PDB entry 6RDH | electron microscopy, 3.00 A resolution | chains 2 and 4 of the 31 polymer chains in the assembly

# Chain 2
Molecule: ASA-2: Polytomella F-ATP synthase associated subunit 2
Organism: Polytomella sp. Pringsheim 198.80
Notes: engineered mutation(s): P165F, N167S
Sequence (441 residues; each row starts with the number of its first residue):
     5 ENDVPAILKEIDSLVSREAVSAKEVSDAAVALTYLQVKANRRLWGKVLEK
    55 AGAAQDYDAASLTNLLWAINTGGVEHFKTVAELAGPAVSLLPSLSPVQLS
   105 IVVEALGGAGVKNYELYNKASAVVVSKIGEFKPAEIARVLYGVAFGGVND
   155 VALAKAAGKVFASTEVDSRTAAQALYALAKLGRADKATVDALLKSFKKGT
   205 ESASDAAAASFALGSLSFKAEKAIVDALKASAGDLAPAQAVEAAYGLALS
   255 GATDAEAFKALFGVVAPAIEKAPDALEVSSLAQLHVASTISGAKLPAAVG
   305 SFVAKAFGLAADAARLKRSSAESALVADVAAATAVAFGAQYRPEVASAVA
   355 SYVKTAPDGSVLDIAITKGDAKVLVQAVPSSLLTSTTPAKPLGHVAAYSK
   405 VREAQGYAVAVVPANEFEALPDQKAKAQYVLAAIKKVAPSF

# Chain 4
Molecule: Mitochondrial ATP synthase associated protein ASA4
Organism: Polytomella sp. Pringsheim 198.80
Reference sequence: D7NIZ2 (D7NIZ2_9CHLO); residues 1-294 here = UniProt positions 1-294
Sequence (294 residues; each row starts with the number of its first residue):
     1 ATEPAVSKKEVLYFLSSKDAESSTAVKSYLKSLYAGAQVEATETDASELI
    51 AQLEKKYLSAQVVEPGVHNIALPLGESGSAPVKRYAAELFNLGAQAGFEC
   101 PFIEVSKKFGQETATSETVKDVLNKTKSYVSADYNAALNEVLSSVEAEIN
   151 GPVLFDGKTEGFKKFAAKAKAVAVSRGLPADTILAYCAGSANEDAADKVS
   201 KEFFTWFESAYTADAAAEVKAIEAEAASILDRHLAKPVAQIRKEQASAYA
   251 SLLKRAETAKGAKWAEKYLEDVKAVQWFDASVAEAPASGPKVAA
Unresolved in the structure: 1-4

# Interface between chain 2 and chain 4
Pairs across the interface (70; chain 2 residue first):
  Phe81(2) - Ala87(4)  hydrophobic
  Phe81(2) - Glu88(4)
  Lys82(2) - Arg84(4)
  Ala85(2) - Ala80(4)
  Ala85(2) - Arg84(4)
  Glu86(2) - Ala80(4)
  Glu86(2) - Pro81(4)
  Glu86(2) - Arg84(4)  salt bridge
  Gly89(2) - Ala80(4)
  Lys116(2) - Ala87(4)
  Lys116(2) - Phe90(4)
  Lys116(2) - Tyr211(4)  hydrogen bond (backbone-side chain)
  Asn117(2) - Lys83(4)  hydrogen bond
  Asn117(2) - Glu208(4)
  Tyr118(2) - Phe204(4)
  Tyr118(2) - Glu208(4)  hydrogen bond (backbone-side chain)
  Glu119(2) - Lys83(4)  salt bridge
  Glu119(2) - Glu208(4)  hydrogen bond (backbone-side chain)
  Asn122(2) - Lys201(4)
  Asn122(2) - Thr205(4)
  Val152(2) - Phe204(4)  hydrophobic
  Asn153(2) - Asp197(4)
  Asp154(2) - Lys201(4)  salt bridge
  Val155(2) - Glu193(4)
  Val155(2) - Asp194(4)
  Val155(2) - Asp197(4)
  Ala156(2) - Lys198(4)
  Lys159(2) - Asp194(4)  salt bridge
  Arg187(2) - Glu193(4)  salt bridge
  Ile273(2) - Tyr34(4)
  Glu274(2) - Tyr34(4)  hydrogen bond
  Pro277(2) - Tyr34(4)  hydrophobic
  Asp278(2) - Lys27(4)
  Asp278(2) - Lys31(4)
  Val282(2) - Leu15(4)  hydrophobic
  Val282(2) - Leu30(4)  hydrophobic
  Leu285(2) - Leu30(4)  hydrophobic
  Ala302(2) - Tyr34(4)  hydrophobic
  Phe306(2) - Leu30(4)
  Phe306(2) - Tyr34(4)  hydrophobic
  Lys309(2) - Leu33(4)  hydrogen bond (side chain-backbone)
  Lys309(2) - Gly36(4)
  Lys309(2) - Ala37(4)  hydrogen bond (side chain-backbone)
  Lys309(2) - Val39(4)
  Leu313(2) - Leu12(4)  hydrophobic
  Leu313(2) - Leu15(4)
  Leu313(2) - Tyr29(4)  hydrophobic
  Leu313(2) - Leu33(4)  hydrophobic
  Asp316(2) - Lys8(4)  salt bridge
  Asp316(2) - Leu12(4)
  Asp316(2) - Thr42(4)  hydrogen bond
  Ala317(2) - Leu12(4)
  Ala317(2) - Leu15(4)  hydrophobic
  Leu320(2) - Lys9(4)
  Leu320(2) - Leu12(4)  hydrophobic
  Leu320(2) - Tyr13(4)  hydrophobic
  Lys321(2) - Leu12(4)
  Lys321(2) - Tyr13(4)  hydrogen bond (side chain-backbone)
  Lys321(2) - Ser16(4)
  Lys321(2) - Gln95(4)  hydrogen bond (side chain-backbone)
  Lys321(2) - Gly97(4)
  Ser323(2) - Glu99(4)
  Ser324(2) - Glu99(4)
  Ser324(2) - Lys107(4)
  Val357(2) - Thr44(4)  hydrogen bond (backbone-side chain)
  Gly363(2) - Glu40(4)
  Gly363(2) - Ala41(4)
  Gly363(2) - Thr42(4)  hydrogen bond (backbone-backbone)
  Val365(2) - Thr44(4)
  Ser389(2) - Glu193(4)
Other interface residues (no listed pair), chain 2 (44 interface residues in all): Arg46, Ala88, Ser125, Gly151, Val303, Asp362, Thr391
Other interface residues (no listed pair), chain 4 (45 interface residues in all): Lys55, Ala71, Ala96, Ala191, Phe207, Ser288

# Overview
The interface between chain 2 and chain 4 involves 44 residues on one side and 45 on the other; the contacts
include 12 hydrogen bonds and 6 salt bridges. Polar contacts include Glu86(2)-Arg84(4), Glu119(2)-Lys83(4) and
Asp154(2)-Lys201(4).
Here chain 2 is ASA-2: Polytomella F-ATP synthase associated subunit 2 and chain 4 is Mitochondrial ATP
synthase associated protein ASA4, both from Polytomella sp. Pringsheim 198.80. Entry 6RDH (CryoEM structure of
Polytomella F-ATP synthase, Rotary substate 1A, composite map) was determined by electron microscopy,
deposited together with 6RD4, 6RD5, 6RD6, 6RD7, 6RD8, 6RD9 and 46 further entries.
